6UH9 - chain A; structure by X-ray diffraction, 1.52 A resolution.

# Chain A
Name: Decreased Apical Dominance 2
Organism: Petunia hybrida
UniProtKB: L7MTK5 (L7MTK5_PETHY); residues -1 to 267 here correspond to UniProt positions 1-269 (UniProt number = residue number + 2)
Chain sequence (269 residues; row label = number of the first residue in the row; numbers below 1 keep their minus sign (Gly-1 is residue -1)):
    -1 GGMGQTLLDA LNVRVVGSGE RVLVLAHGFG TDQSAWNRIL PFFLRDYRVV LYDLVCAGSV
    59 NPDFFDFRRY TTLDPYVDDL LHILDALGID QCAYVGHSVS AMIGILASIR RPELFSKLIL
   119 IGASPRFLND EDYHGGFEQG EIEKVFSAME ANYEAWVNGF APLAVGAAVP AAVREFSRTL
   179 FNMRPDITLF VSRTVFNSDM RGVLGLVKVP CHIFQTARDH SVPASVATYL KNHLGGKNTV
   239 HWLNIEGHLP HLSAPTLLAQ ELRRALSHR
Unresolved in the structure: -1 to 2, 267
Sequence notes: engineered mutation Gln89 (Cys91 in L7MTK5), Ala166 (Asp168 in L7MTK5)
From the paper describing this entry:
  - conformationally variable residues (loop rearrangement): Ala166
  - mutagenesis - C89Q: unchanged catalytic activity on SL

# Overview
The paper reports that C89Q leaves catalytic activity on SL unchanged; conformational variability at Ala166.
Chain A is Decreased Apical Dominance 2 (Petunia hybrida); the structure, Crystal structure of DAD2 D166A
mutant, was determined by X-ray diffraction together with 6UH8 from the same study.
